PDB entry 5DSC | X-ray diffraction, 2.40 A resolution | chains A and Q of the 3 polymer chains in the assembly

Chain A:
Molecule: Fab Hpu24.B Heavy Chain
Organism: Oryctolagus cuniculus
Notes: antibody fragment or engineered binder
Chain sequence (224 residues; each row starts with the number of its first residue; a row labelled like 100A-100E holds insertion residues (100A, then the next letters in order)):
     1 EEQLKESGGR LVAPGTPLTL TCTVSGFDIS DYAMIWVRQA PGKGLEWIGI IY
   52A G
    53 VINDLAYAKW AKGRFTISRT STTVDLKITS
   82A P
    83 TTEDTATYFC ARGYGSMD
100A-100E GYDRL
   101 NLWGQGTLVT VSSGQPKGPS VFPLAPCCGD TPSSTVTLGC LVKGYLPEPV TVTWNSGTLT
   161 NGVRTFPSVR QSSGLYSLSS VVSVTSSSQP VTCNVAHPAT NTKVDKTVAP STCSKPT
Unresolved in the structure: 1, 128-131, 211-217
Modified / non-standard residues: Glu1 (pyroglutamic acid; PCA)
Disulfides: Cys22-Cys92, Cys140-Cys193
From the paper describing this entry:
  - binding site for Peptide: GLY-HPU-GLY-SER-GLY: Asp56, Met99, Gly100A

Chain Q:
Molecule: Peptide: GLY-HPU-GLY-SER-GLY
Chain sequence (5 residues; numbered 3 to 7; the number before each row is that of its first residue):
     3 GXGSG
Modified / non-standard residues: 5CT (Hypusine) at position 4

Interface between chain A and chain Q:
Pairs across the interface (13; chain A residue first):
  Tyr52(A) - Ser6(Q)
  Ile54(A) - Gly5(Q)
  Asp56(A) - Gly5(Q)
  Asp56(A) - Ser6(Q)  hydrogen bond
  Leu57(A) - Ser6(Q)
  Met99(A) - Gly3(Q)
  Met99(A) - 5CT_4(Q)  hydrogen bond (backbone-backbone)
  Met99(A) - Gly5(Q)  hydrogen bond (backbone-backbone)
  Asp100(A) - 5CT_4(Q)
  Asp100(A) - Gly5(Q)
  Gly100A(A) - 5CT_4(Q)
  Gly100A(A) - Gly5(Q)
  Tyr100B(A) - 5CT_4(Q)
Other interface residues (no listed pair), chain A (9 interface residues in all): Ala58

Summary:
9 residues of chain A and 4 residues of chain Q are in contact, with 3 hydrogen bonds. Polar contacts include
Asp56(A)-Ser6(Q), Met99(A)-5CT_4(Q) and Met99(A)-Gly5(Q). From the paper: a binding site for Peptide:
GLY-HPU-GLY-SER-GLY at Asp56(A), Met99(A) and Gly100A(A).
Chain A is Fab Hpu24.B Heavy Chain (Oryctolagus cuniculus) and chain Q is Peptide: GLY-HPU-GLY-SER-GLY; the
structure, Context-independent anti-hypusine antibody FabHpu24.B in complex with hypusine, was determined by
X-ray diffraction together with 5DTF, 5DRN and 5DUB from the same study.
